7U9W - chains A and H; structure by X-ray diffraction, 2.79 A resolution.

[Chain A]
Name: Gametocyte surface protein P230
Organism: Plasmodium falciparum
UniProt: P68874 (P230_PLAF7); residues 542-732 here = UniProt positions 542-732
Chain sequence (191 residues; row label = number of the first residue in the row):
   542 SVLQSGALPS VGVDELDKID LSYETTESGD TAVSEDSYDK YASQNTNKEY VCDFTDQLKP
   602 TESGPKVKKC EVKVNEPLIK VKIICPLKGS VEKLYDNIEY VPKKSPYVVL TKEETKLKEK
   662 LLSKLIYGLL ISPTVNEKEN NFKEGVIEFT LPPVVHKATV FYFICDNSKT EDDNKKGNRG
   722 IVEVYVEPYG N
Unresolved in the structure: 542-561
Disulfides: Cys593-Cys611, Cys626-Cys706
Construct notes: engineered mutation Gln585 (Asn in P68874)
From the paper describing this entry:
  - mutagenesis - G605R (15-fold), G605S: decreased binding to 230AS-18
  - mutagenesis - G605R (15-fold), G605S: decreased binding to 230AL-37
  - mutagenesis - G605R, G605S: unchanged binding to 230AS-73
  - mutagenesis - G605R, G605S: unchanged binding to 230AL-18

[Chain H]
Name: 230AS-88
Organism: Homo sapiens
Chain sequence (259 residues; each row starts with the number of its first residue; numbers below 1 keep their minus sign (Thr-1 is residue -1)):
    -1 TGEVQLVESG GGLVKPGGSL RLSCAASGFN FISSYISWVR QAPGKGPEWV SSITSTSTDI
    59 HYADSVKGRF TISRDNAKAS LFLQMNSLRV EDTGVYYCAR RYCRGGTCYL FDHWGQGTPV
   119 IVSSGGGGSG GGGSGGGGSG GGGSDIQMTQ SPSSVSASVG DRVTITCRAS QAISSWLAWY
   179 QQKPGKAPKL LIYGASSLES GVPSRFSGSG SGTDFTLTIN SLQPEDFATY YCQQAARFPI
   239 TFGQGTRLEI KGTHHHHHH
Unresolved in the structure: -1 to 0, 124-141, 250-257
Disulfides: Cys22-Cys96, Cys101-Cys106, Cys165-Cys230

[How chain A and chain H interact]
Pairs across the interface (30; chain A residue first):
  Lys600(A) with Asp57(H), salt bridge
  Leu628(A) with Cys101(H), hydrophobic; Gly104(H); Cys106(H), hydrophobic
  Lys629(A) with Gly104(H); Thr105(H); Cys106(H), hydrogen bond (backbone-backbone); Trp174(H); Ala234(H), hydrogen bond (side chain-backbone)
  Gly630(A) with Tyr33(H); Arg99(H), hydrogen bond (backbone-side chain); Cys106(H); Tyr107(H)
  Ser631(A) with Tyr33(H); Cys106(H)
  Glu633(A) with Tyr33(H); Trp47(H), hydrogen bond; Ser50(H), hydrogen bond; His59(H), hydrogen bond (backbone-side chain); Arg99(H), salt bridge; Tyr107(H); Phe236(H)
  Lys634(A) with Tyr107(H), hydrogen bond (backbone-side chain); Phe236(H)
  Asp637(A) with Tyr107(H), hydrogen bond; Arg235(H); Phe236(H), hydrogen bond (side chain-backbone)
  Lys684(A) with Gly103(H); Gly104(H)
  Glu685(A) with Arg102(H), salt bridge
Also at the interface, not in a pair above, chain A (13 interface residues in all): Val632, Leu635, Lys679
Also at the interface, not in a pair above, chain H (21 interface residues in all): Ser35, Thr52, Ala233, Ile238

[Summary]
13 residues of chain A and 21 residues of chain H are in contact, with 9 hydrogen bonds and 3 salt bridges.
Among the polar pairs are Lys600(A)-Asp57(H), Glu633(A)-Arg99(H) and Glu685(A)-Arg102(H). From the paper:
G605R and G605S of chain A reduce binding to 230AS-18; G605R and G605S of chain A reduce binding to 230AL-37.
Here chain A is Gametocyte surface protein P230 (Plasmodium falciparum) and chain H is 230AS-88 (Homo
sapiens). Entry 7U9W (Pfs230 D1 domain in complex with 230AS-88) was determined by X-ray diffraction together
with 7UA8 from the same study.
